PDB entry 5A3S | X-ray diffraction, 3.30 A resolution | chain A

# Chain A
Molecule: Sarcoplasmic reticulum calcium atpase 1 molecule sarcoplasmic/endoplasmic reticulum calcium atpase 1
Source organism: Oryctolagus cuniculus
Notes: EC 3.6.3.8
UniProt: P04191 (AT2A1_RABIT); numbering as in UniProt (aligned over 1-994)
Amino-acid sequence (995 residues; row label = number of the first residue in the row; numbering starts at 0):
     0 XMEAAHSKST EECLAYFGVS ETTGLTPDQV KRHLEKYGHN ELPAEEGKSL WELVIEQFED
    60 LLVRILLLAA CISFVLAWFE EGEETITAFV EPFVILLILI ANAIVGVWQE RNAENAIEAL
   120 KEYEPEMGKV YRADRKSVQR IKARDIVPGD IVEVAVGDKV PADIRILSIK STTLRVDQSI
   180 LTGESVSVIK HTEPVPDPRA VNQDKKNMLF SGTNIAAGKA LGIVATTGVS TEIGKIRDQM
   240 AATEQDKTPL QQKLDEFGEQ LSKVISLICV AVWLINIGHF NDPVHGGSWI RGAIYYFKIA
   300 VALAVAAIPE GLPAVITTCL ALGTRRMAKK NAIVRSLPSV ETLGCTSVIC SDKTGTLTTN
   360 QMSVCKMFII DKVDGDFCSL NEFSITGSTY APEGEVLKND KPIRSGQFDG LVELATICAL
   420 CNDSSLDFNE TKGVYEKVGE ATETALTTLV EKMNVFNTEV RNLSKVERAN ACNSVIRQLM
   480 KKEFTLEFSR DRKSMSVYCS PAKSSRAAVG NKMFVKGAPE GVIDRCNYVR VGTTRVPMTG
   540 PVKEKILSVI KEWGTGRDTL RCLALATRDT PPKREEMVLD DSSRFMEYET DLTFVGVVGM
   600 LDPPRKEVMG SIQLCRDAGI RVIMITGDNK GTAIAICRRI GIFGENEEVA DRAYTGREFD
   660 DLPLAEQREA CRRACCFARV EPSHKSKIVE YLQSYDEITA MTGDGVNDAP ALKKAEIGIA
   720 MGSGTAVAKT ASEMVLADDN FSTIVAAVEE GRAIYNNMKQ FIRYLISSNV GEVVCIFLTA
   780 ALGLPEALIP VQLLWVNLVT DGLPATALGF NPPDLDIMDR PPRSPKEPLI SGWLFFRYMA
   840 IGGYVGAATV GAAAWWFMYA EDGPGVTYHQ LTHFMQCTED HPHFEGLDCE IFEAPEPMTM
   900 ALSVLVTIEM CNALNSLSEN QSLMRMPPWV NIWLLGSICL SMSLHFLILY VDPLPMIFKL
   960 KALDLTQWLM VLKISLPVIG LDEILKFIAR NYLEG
Construct notes: acetylation (0)
Modified residues: ACE (acetyl group) at position 0
Bound ions: K+: Gln-244, Leu-711, Lys-712, Ala-714, Glu-732; oxido(dioxo)vanadium V near Asp-351 (its only coordinating residue here); Mg2+ site 1: Asp-351, Thr-353, Asp-703 (together with oxido(dioxo)vanadium); Mg2+ site 2: Asn-628 (together with 128)
Residues lining bound ligands:
  - 128 (spiro(2,4,6-trinitrobenzene[1,2a]-2o',3o'-methylene-adenine-triphosphate): Val-185, Ser-186, Val-187, Ile-188, Lys-205, Met-361, Glu-439, Thr-441, Glu-442, Phe-487, Lys-492, Ser-493, Met-494, Lys-515, Gly-516, Ala-517, Arg-560, Leu-562, Asp-627, Asn-628, Arg-678
  - thapsigargin (TG1; octanoic acid [3S-[3alpha, 3abeta, 4alpha, 6beta, 6abeta, 7beta, 8alpha(Z), 9balpha]]-6-(acetyloxy)-2,3,-3a,4,5,6,6a,7,8,9b-decahydro-3,3a-dihydroxy-3,6,9-trimethyl-8-[(2-methyl-1-oxo-2-butenyl)ox y]-2-oxo-4-(1-oxobutoxy)-azuleno[4,5-b]furan-7-yl ester): Phe-256, Gln-259, Leu-260, Val-263, Ala-306, Ile-761, Ile-765, Asn-768, Val-769, Val-772, Val-773, Leu-828, Ile-829, Phe-834, Tyr-837, Met-838
  - oxido(dioxo)vanadium (VN4): Thr-181, Gly-182, Glu-183, Asp-351, Lys-352, Thr-353, Ile-624, Thr-625, Gly-626, Lys-684, Asp-703, Asn-706, Asp-707
Curated features (UniProtKB/Swiss-Prot):
  - region (Interaction with PLN): Ile-788 to Gly-808, Trp-932 to Leu-943
  - active site: Asp-351 (4-aspartylphosphate intermediate)
  - binding site (Ca(2+)): Val-304, Ala-305, Ile-307, Glu-309, Asn-768, Glu-771, Asn-796, Thr-799, Asp-800, Glu-908
  - binding site (Mg(2+)): Asp-351, Thr-353, Asp-703
  - binding site (ATP): Thr-353, Glu-442, Arg-489, Lys-515, Arg-560, Thr-625, Gly-626, Asp-627, Arg-678, Lys-684, Asn-706
  - modified residue: Thr-441 (Phosphothreonine), Thr-569 (Phosphothreonine), Ser-581 (Phosphoserine)
  - mutagenesis: Glu-309 (E309A: Interferes with conformation changes that are essential for ATP-dependent Ca(2+) transport; E309Q: No loss of calcium binding ...), Pro-789 (P789L: Almost complete loss of Ca(2+) transport activity because of reduced Ca(2+) affinity), Cys-876 (C876A: Loss of ATP-dependent Ca(2+)transport), Cys-888 (C888A: Loss of ATP-dependent Ca(2+)transport)

# In short
Ligands of chain A: thapsigargin, oxido(dioxo)vanadium and compound 128. The K+ site is built by Gln-244,
Leu-711, Lys-712, Ala-714 and Glu-732. Curated annotation (UniProt) lists active-site residue Asp-351, 10
Ca2+-binding residues, 3 Mg2+-binding residues and 11 ATP-binding residues.
Chain A is Sarcoplasmic reticulum calcium atpase 1 molecule sarcoplasmic/endoplasmic reticulum calcium atpase
1 (Oryctolagus cuniculus); the structure, Crystal structure of the (SR) Calcium ATPase E2-vanadate complex
bound to thapsigargin and TNP-ATP, was determined by X-ray diffraction together with 5A3Q and 5A3R from the
same study.
